PDB entry 2XS0 | X-ray diffraction, 2.60 A resolution | chains A and B

[Chain A]
Molecule: Mitogen-activated protein kinase 8
Source organism: Homo sapiens
Notes: EC 2.7.11.24
UniProtKB: P45983 (MK08_HUMAN); residue numbers follow UniProt; this construct covers 1-384
Amino-acid sequence (386 residues; numbered -1 to 384; the number before each row is that of its first residue; numbers below 1 keep their minus sign (Gly-1 is residue -1)):
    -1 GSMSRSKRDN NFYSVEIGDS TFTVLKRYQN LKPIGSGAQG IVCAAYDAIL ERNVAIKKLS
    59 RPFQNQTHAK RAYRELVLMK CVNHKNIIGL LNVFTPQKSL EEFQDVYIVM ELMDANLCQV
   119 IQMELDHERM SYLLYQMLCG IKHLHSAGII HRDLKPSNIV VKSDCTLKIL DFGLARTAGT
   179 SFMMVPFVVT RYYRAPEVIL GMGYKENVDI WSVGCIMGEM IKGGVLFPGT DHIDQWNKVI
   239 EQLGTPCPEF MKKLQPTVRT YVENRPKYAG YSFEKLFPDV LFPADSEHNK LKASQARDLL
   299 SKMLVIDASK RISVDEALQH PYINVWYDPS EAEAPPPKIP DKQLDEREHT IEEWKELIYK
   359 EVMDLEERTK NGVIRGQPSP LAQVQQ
Unresolved in the structure: -1 to 5, 174-187, 366-384
Differences from the reference sequence: expression tag (-1 to 0); engineered mutation Val183 (Thr in P45983), Phe185 (Tyr in P45983)
Ligand contacts: AMP-PNP (ANP; phosphoaminophosphonic acid-adenylate ester): Ile32, Gly33, Ser34, Gly35, Ala36, Gln37, Val40, Ala53, Lys55, Ile86, Met108, Glu109, Leu110, Met111, Asn114, Lys153, Ser155, Asn156, Val158, Leu168, Asp169
UniProt features mapped onto this chain:
  - active site: Asp151 (Proton acceptor)
  - binding site (ATP): Ile32 to Val40, Lys55
  - modified residue: Cys116 (S-nitrosocysteine), Ser377 (Phosphoserine)
  - natural variant: Gly171 (G171S: In a renal clear cell carcinoma sample), Gly177 (G177R: In a glioblastoma multiforme sample)
  - mutagenesis: Lys55 (K55D: Abolished protein kinase activity)

[Chain B]
Molecule: Nuclear factor of activated T-cells, cytoplasmic 3
Notes: fragment: fragment of nfat4, residues 141-154
UniProtKB: Q12968 (NFAC3_HUMAN); residues 141-154 here = UniProt positions 141-154
Amino-acid sequence (14 residues; each row starts with the number of its first residue):
   141 LERPSRDHLY LPLE
Unresolved in the structure: 141-142

[How chain A and chain B interact]
Contacting residue pairs (30):
  Ala113(A) with Leu153(B), hydrophobic
  Gln117(A) with Leu153(B)
  Met121(A) with Pro152(B); Leu153(B), hydrophobic
  Glu126(A) with His148(B), salt bridge; Leu149(B)
  Arg127(A) with Leu149(B); Tyr150(B), hydrogen bond (side chain-backbone); Leu151(B)
  Tyr130(A) with Arg146(B); Leu149(B), hydrophobic
  Tyr133(A) with Arg146(B)
  Val159(A) with Leu153(B), hydrophobic
  Lys160(A) with Leu153(B)
  Ser161(A) with Leu149(B); Tyr150(B); Leu151(B), hydrogen bond (backbone-backbone); Glu154(B), hydrogen bond
  Asp162(A) with Leu149(B)
  Cys163(A) with Leu149(B), hydrophobic; Leu151(B), hydrophobic
  Val323(A) with Pro144(B)
  Trp324(A) with Pro144(B); Ser145(B); Arg146(B), hydrogen bond (backbone-side chain); Leu149(B), hydrophobic
  Tyr325(A) with Arg143(B)
  Asp326(A) with Arg143(B), salt bridge
  Pro327(A) with Arg143(B)
  Glu329(A) with Arg146(B), salt bridge
Interface residues without a listed pair, chain A (23 interface residues in all): Lys83, Asp112, Val118, Leu123, Leu131

[Overview]
23 residues of chain A and 11 residues of chain B are in contact, with 4 hydrogen bonds and 3 salt bridges.
Polar pairs include Glu126(A)-His148(B), Asp326(A)-Arg143(B) and Glu329(A)-Arg146(B). Bound to chain A:
AMP-PNP.
Chain A is Mitogen-activated protein kinase 8 (Homo sapiens) and chain B is Nuclear factor of activated
T-cells, cytoplasmic 3; the structure, Linear binding motifs for JNK and for calcineurin antagonistically
control the nuclear shuttling of NFAT4, was determined by X-ray diffraction, deposited together with 4FMQ,
3TEI, 2Y9Q, 2Y8O and 2XRW.
